5ET1 - chains A and C; structure by X-ray diffraction, 1.65 A resolution.

[Chain A]
Molecule: Espin
Organism: Mus musculus
UniProtKB: Q9ET47 (ESPN_MOUSE); numbering as in UniProt (aligned over 1-352)
Chain sequence (353 residues; numbered 0 to 352; the number before each row is that of its first residue; numbering starts at 0):
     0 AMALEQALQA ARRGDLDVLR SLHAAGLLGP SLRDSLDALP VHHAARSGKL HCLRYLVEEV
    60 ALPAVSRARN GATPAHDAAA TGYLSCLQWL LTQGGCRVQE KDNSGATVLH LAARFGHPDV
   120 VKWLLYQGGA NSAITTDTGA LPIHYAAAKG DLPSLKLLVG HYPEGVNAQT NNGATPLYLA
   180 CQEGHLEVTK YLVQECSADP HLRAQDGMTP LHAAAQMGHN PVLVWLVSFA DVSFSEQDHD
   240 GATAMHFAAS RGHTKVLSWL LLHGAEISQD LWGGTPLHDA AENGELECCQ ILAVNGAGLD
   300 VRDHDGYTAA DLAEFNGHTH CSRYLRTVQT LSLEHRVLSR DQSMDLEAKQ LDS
Not modelled in the structure: 331-352
Construct notes: expression tag (0)
UniProt features mapped onto this chain:
  - modified residue (Phosphoserine): Ser338, Ser342
Reported in the primary citation:
  - mutagenesis - L110D (10-fold): decreased binding to Myosin-IIIb (chain C)

[Chain C]
Molecule: Myosin-IIIb
Organism: Mus musculus
UniProtKB: Q1EG27 (MYO3B_MOUSE); residues 1244-1279 here correspond to UniProt positions 1216-1251 (UniProt number = residue number - 28)
Chain sequence (36 residues; row label = number of the first residue in the row):
  1244 QKQRAPRRRC QQPKMLSSPE DTMYYNQLNG TLEYQG
Not modelled in the structure: 1244-1249, 1273-1279

[How chain A and chain C interact]
Pairs across the interface (58):
  Leu35(A) - Met1266(C)  hydrophobic
  Leu35(A) - Tyr1267(C)  hydrophobic
  Leu35(A) - Gln1270(C)
  His41(A) - Tyr1267(C)
  Arg45(A) - Tyr1267(C)  hydrogen bond
  Arg45(A) - Gln1270(C)
  Arg45(A) - Leu1271(C)
  Ala67(A) - Tyr1267(C)
  Asn69(A) - Asp1264(C)  hydrogen bond
  Asn69(A) - Tyr1267(C)
  Asn69(A) - Tyr1268(C)
  Ala71(A) - Tyr1267(C)  hydrophobic
  Ala71(A) - Tyr1268(C)
  His75(A) - Tyr1268(C)
  Asp76(A) - Tyr1267(C)  hydrogen bond
  Asp76(A) - Leu1271(C)
  Ala79(A) - Tyr1268(C)  hydrophobic
  Ala79(A) - Leu1271(C)  hydrophobic
  Thr80(A) - Leu1271(C)
  Asp101(A) - Asp1264(C)
  Asp101(A) - Tyr1268(C)  hydrogen bond
  Ser103(A) - Asp1264(C)  hydrogen bond
  Leu110(A) - Tyr1268(C)
  Arg113(A) - Ser1260(C)  hydrogen bond
  Arg113(A) - Asp1264(C)  salt bridge
  Arg113(A) - Thr1265(C)  hydrogen bond
  Phe114(A) - Tyr1268(C)  hydrophobic
  Thr137(A) - Leu1259(C)  hydrogen bond (side chain-backbone)
  Ala139(A) - Leu1259(C)  hydrophobic
  His143(A) - Leu1259(C)
  Tyr144(A) - Leu1259(C)  hydrogen bond (side chain-backbone)
  Tyr144(A) - Ser1260(C)
  Thr169(A) - Leu1259(C)
  Asn171(A) - Lys1257(C)
  Asn171(A) - Met1258(C)
  Tyr177(A) - Lys1257(C)  hydrogen bond
  Leu178(A) - Leu1259(C)  hydrophobic
  Gln181(A) - Pro1256(C)
  Gln181(A) - Lys1257(C)  hydrogen bond (side chain-backbone)
  Ala203(A) - Lys1257(C)
  Asp205(A) - Gln1254(C)  hydrogen bond
  Asp205(A) - Lys1257(C)  salt bridge
  Met207(A) - Gln1254(C)
  Met207(A) - Lys1257(C)  hydrogen bond
  Gln215(A) - Gln1254(C)
  Asp239(A) - Arg1251(C)
  Ala241(A) - Arg1251(C)
  His245(A) - Arg1251(C)
  Phe246(A) - Arg1251(C)
  Phe246(A) - Gln1254(C)
  Ser249(A) - Arg1251(C)
  Ser249(A) - Arg1252(C)  hydrogen bond (backbone-side chain)
  Arg250(A) - Arg1252(C)  hydrogen bond (side chain-backbone)
  Arg250(A) - Gln1254(C)  hydrogen bond (side chain-backbone)
  Asp269(A) - Arg1251(C)  salt bridge
  Asp278(A) - Arg1251(C)  salt bridge
  Asn282(A) - Arg1252(C)
  Glu284(A) - Arg1252(C)  salt bridge
Other interface residues (no listed pair), chain A (42 interface residues in all): Ala37, Thr135, Ala147, Met216
Other interface residues (no listed pair), chain C (18 interface residues in all): Gln1255, Ser1261, Asn1269
Interface features reported in the paper:
  - residue pairs: Asn69(A)-Asp1264(C) (hydrogen bond), Ser103(A)-Asp1264(C), Asp205(A)-Lys1257(C) (salt bridge), Asp205(A)-Gln1254(C) (hydrogen bond)
  - interface residues, chain C: Arg1251(C), Arg1252(C), Leu1259(C), Tyr1267(C), Tyr1268(C), Leu1271(C)
  - hot spots on chain C (mutagenesis) - R1251E/R1252E (15-fold), Y1267A/Y1268A: decreased binding to Espin (chain A)

[Overview]
42 residues of chain A face 18 of chain C across their interface, with 16 hydrogen bonds and 5 salt bridges.
Among the polar pairs are Arg113(A)-Asp1264(C), Asp205(A)-Lys1257(C) and Asp269(A)-Arg1251(C). The paper
describes hydrogen bonds between Asn69(A) and Asp1264(C) and Asp205(A) and Gln1254(C); a contact between
Ser103(A) and Asp1264(C); a salt bridge between Asp205(A) and Lys1257(C). The paper reports that R1251E/R1252E
and Y1267A/Y1268A of chain C reduce binding to Espin (chain A); interface residues Arg1251(C), Arg1252(C) and
Leu1259(C) among others.
Here chain A is Espin and chain C is Myosin-IIIb, both from Mus musculus. Entry 5ET1 (Crystal structure of
Myo3b-ARB1 in complex with Espin1-AR) was determined by X-ray diffraction together with 5ET0 from the same
study.
